PDB entry 8F6Y | electron microscopy, 2.79 A resolution | chains D and E of the 5 polymer chains in the assembly

# Chain D
Protein: Acetylcholine receptor subunit alpha
Source organism: Tetronarce californica
UniProt: P02710 (ACHA_TETCF); residues 1-433 here correspond to UniProt positions 25-457 (UniProt number = residue number + 24)
Amino-acid sequence (433 residues; row label = number of the first residue in the row):
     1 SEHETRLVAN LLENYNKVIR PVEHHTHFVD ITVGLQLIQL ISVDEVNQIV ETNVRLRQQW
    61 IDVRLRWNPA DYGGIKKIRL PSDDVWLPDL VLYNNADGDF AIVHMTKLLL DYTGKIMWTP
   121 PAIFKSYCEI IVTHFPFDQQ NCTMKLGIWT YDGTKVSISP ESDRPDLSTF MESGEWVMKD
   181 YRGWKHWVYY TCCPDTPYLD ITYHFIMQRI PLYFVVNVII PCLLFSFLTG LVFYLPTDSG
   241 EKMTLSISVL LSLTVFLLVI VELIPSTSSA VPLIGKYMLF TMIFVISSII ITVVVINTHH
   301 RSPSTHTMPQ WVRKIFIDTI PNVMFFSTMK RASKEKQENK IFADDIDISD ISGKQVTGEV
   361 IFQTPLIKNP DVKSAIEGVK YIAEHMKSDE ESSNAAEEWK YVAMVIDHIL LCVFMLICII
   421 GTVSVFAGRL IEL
Disordered / not traced: 332-369, 427-433
Swiss-Prot annotation at these positions:
  - glycosylation: Asn141 (N-linked (GlcNAc...) asparagine)
Cystine bridges: Cys128-Cys142, Cys192-Cys193
Covalent attachments: glycan linked to Asn141
Ligand contacts:
  - choline ion (CHT): Tyr93, Trp149, Tyr190, Tyr198
  - Etomidate (V8D): Ser226, Phe227, Tyr277, Phe280, Thr281, Phe284, Phe414, Ile417, Cys418, Gly421, Thr422, Val425
What the authors report for this chain:
  - binding site for Etomidate: Phe227, Tyr277, Phe280, Phe284, Phe414, Ile417, Cys418

# Chain E
Protein: Acetylcholine receptor subunit gamma
Source organism: Tetronarce californica
UniProt: P02714 (ACHG_TETCF); residues 1-489 here correspond to UniProt positions 18-506 (UniProt number = residue number + 17)
Amino-acid sequence (489 residues; numbered 1 to 489; the number before each row is that of its first residue):
     1 ENEEGRLIEK LLGDYDKRII PAKTLDHIID VTLKLTLTNL ISLNEKEEAL TTNVWIEIQW
    61 NDYRLSWNTS EYEGIDLVRI PSELLWLPDV VLENNVDGQF EVAYYANVLV YNDGSMYWLP
   121 PAIYRSTCPI AVTYFPFDWQ NCSLVFRSQT YNAHEVNLQL SAEEGEAVEW IHIDPEDFTE
   181 NGEWTIRHRP AKKNYNWQLT KDDTDFQEII FFLIIQRKPL FYIINIIAPC VLISSLVVLV
   241 YFLPAQAGGQ KCTLSISVLL AQTIFLFLIA QKVPETSLNV PLIGKYLIFV MFVSMLIVMN
   301 CVIVLNVSLR TPNTHSLSEK IKHLFLGFLP KYLGMQLEPS EETPEKPQPR RRSSFGIMIK
   361 AEEYILKKPR SELMFEEQKD RHGLKRVNKM TSDIDIGTTV DLYKDLANFA PEIKSCVEAC
   421 NFIAKSTKEQ NDSGSENENW VLIGKVIDKA CFWIALLLFS IGTLAIFLTG HFNQVPEFPF
   481 PGDPRKYVP
Disordered / not traced: 334-410
Swiss-Prot annotation at these positions:
  - modified residue: Tyr364 (Phosphotyrosine)
  - glycosylation: Asn68 (N-linked (GlcNAc...) asparagine)
Cystine bridges: Cys128-Cys142
Covalent attachments: N-acetylglucosamine (NAG) linked to Asn68, Asn141

# Interface between chain D and chain E
Residue-residue contacts (90):
  Asn16(D) with Glu9(E)
  Val18(D) with Pro81(E)
  Ile19(D) with Asn2(E); Glu4(E); Gly5(E); Ile8(E), hydrophobic
  Arg20(D) with Asn2(E), hydrogen bond (backbone-side chain); Glu4(E), salt bridge
  Val22(D) with Asn2(E)
  Glu23(D) with Glu1(E); Asn2(E), hydrogen bond (backbone-backbone)
  His24(D) with Glu73(E), salt bridge
  His25(D) with Asn2(E); Glu4(E); Glu73(E); Ile75(E)
  Asp89(D) with Tyr104(E)
  Val91(D) with Tyr104(E), hydrophobic
  Tyr93(D) with Asn53(E)
  Asn95(D) with Asn53(E), hydrogen bond (backbone-side chain); Ile123(E)
  Ala96(D) with Ile41(E); Ile123(E)
  Asp97(D) with Arg125(E), salt bridge
  Phe100(D) with Asn53(E); Ala103(E), hydrophobic; Pro121(E), hydrophobic; Ala122(E); Ile123(E), hydrophobic
  Ala101(D) with Tyr104(E), hydrophobic
  Tyr127(D) with Asn39(E)
  Lys145(D) with Asp177(E), salt bridge
  Trp149(D) with Trp55(E); Ala106(E); Leu119(E), hydrogen bond (side chain-backbone); Pro121(E)
  Thr150(D) with Arg79(E), hydrogen bond (backbone-side chain); Asn107(E)
  Tyr151(D) with Arg79(E)
  Asp152(D) with Arg79(E), salt bridge
  Lys155(D) with Arg79(E)
  Tyr190(D) with Asp174(E); Asp177(E), hydrogen bond
  Gly240(D) with Gly248(E); Gln250(E)
  Glu241(D) with Gln250(E)
  Lys242(D) with Gln250(E)
  Met243(D) with Gln250(E), hydrogen bond (backbone-side chain); Leu254(E), hydrophobic
  Thr244(D) with Gln250(E), hydrogen bond
  Ile247(D) with Leu254(E), hydrophobic; Ser257(E)
  Leu250(D) with Ile233(E), hydrophobic; Leu236(E), hydrophobic
  Leu251(D) with Ala261(E), hydrophobic
  Thr254(D) with Ile233(E); Phe265(E)
  Leu257(D) with Asn225(E)
  Leu258(D) with Asn225(E); Leu268(E), hydrophobic
  Val261(D) with Phe221(E), hydrophobic; Asn225(E)
  Ser266(D) with Glu183(E); Phe221(E); Tyr222(E)
  Thr267(D) with Asn181(E)
  Ser268(D) with Gly182(E), hydrogen bond (backbone-backbone); Lys218(E), hydrogen bond (side chain-backbone); Leu220(E); Phe221(E)
  Leu279(D) with Ile224(E), hydrophobic
  Ile289(D) with Leu236(E), hydrophobic; Leu239(E), hydrophobic
  Ile290(D) with Leu239(E), hydrophobic
  Ile296(D) with Pro244(E)
  Asn297(D) with Phe242(E), hydrogen bond (side chain-backbone)
  His300(D) with Pro244(E); Gln246(E), hydrogen bond
  Thr305(D) with Leu442(E)
  Asp371(D) with Val417(E); Asn421(E)
  Val372(D) with Val417(E), hydrophobic
  Ser374(D) with Asn421(E)
  Ala375(D) with Cys420(E), hydrophobic; Asn421(E)
  Gly378(D) with Ala424(E)
  Tyr381(D) with Lys428(E); Asn431(E), hydrogen bond
  Ile382(D) with Ile423(E), hydrophobic
  His385(D) with Asn431(E), hydrogen bond
Other interface residues (no listed pair), chain D (60 interface residues in all): Gln48, Pro265, Ser269, Val271, Ile286, Val293
Other interface residues (no listed pair), chain E (64 interface residues in all): Leu84, Leu109, Pro120, Thr179, Pro229, Leu232, Leu243, Thr253, Thr427

# Overview
The interface between chain D and chain E involves 60 residues on one side and 64 on the other, with 14
hydrogen bonds and 5 salt bridges. Polar pairs include Arg20(D)-Glu4(E), His24(D)-Glu73(E) and
Asp97(D)-Arg125(E). Bound to chain D: Etomidate and choline ion. From the paper: a binding site for Etomidate
at Phe227(D), Tyr277(D) and Phe280(D) among others.
Here chain D is Acetylcholine receptor subunit alpha and chain E is Acetylcholine receptor subunit gamma, both
from Tetronarce californica. Entry 8F6Y (Cryo-EM structure of Torpedo nicotinic acetylcholine receptor in
complex with etomidate, desensitized-like state) was determined by electron microscopy (same publication as
8ESK, 8F2S and 8F6Z).
